Entry 8Y96 (X-ray diffraction, 2.84 A resolution); this record covers chains A and B of the 4 polymer chains in the assembly.

== Chain A (and B) ==
Protein: DegT/DnrJ/EryC1/StrS family aminotransferase
Source organism: Serratia sp. ATCC 39006
Notes: chain B of this document is another copy of the same molecule, construct and numbering; everything in this record applies to it too
UniProt: A0A2I5TIB4 (A0A2I5TIB4_SERS3); numbering as in UniProt (aligned over 1-437)
Sequence (443 residues; numbered 1 to 443; the number before each row is that of its first residue):
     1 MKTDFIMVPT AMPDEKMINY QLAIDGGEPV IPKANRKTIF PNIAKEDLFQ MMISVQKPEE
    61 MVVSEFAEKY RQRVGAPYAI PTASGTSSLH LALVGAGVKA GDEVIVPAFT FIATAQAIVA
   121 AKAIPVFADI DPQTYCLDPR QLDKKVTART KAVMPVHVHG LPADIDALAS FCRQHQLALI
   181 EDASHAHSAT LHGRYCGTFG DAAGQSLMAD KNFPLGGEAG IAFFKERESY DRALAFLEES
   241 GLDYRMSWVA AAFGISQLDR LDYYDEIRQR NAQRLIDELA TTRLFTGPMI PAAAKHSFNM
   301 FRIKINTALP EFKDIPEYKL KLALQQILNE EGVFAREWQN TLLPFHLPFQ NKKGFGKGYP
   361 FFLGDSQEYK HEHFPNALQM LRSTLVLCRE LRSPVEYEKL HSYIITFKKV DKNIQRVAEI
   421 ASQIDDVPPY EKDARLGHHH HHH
Unresolved in the structure: 429-443 (chain B: 428-443)
Construct notes: expression tag (438-443)

== Chain A / chain B interface ==
Pairs across the interface - 45 pairs, chain A then chain B:
  Met1(A) with Glu46(B); Phe49(B), hydrophobic
  Thr3(A) with Lys45(B); Glu46(B), hydrogen bond
  Asp4(A) with Lys45(B), salt bridge
  Phe5(A) with Glu46(B); Arg260(B); Tyr263(B), hydrophobic
  Ile6(A) with Tyr263(B)
  Met7(A) with Asp259(B); Tyr263(B)
  Pro9(A) with Tyr263(B); Glu266(B); Ile267(B), hydrophobic; Arg270(B)
  Thr10(A) with Arg270(B)
  Ala11(A) with Arg270(B)
  Met12(A) with Tyr397(B), hydrophobic
  Ile43(A) with Lys45(B)
  Lys45(A) with Asp4(B), salt bridge; Ile43(B); Leu48(B)
  Glu46(A) with Met1(B); Thr3(B), hydrogen bond; Phe5(B)
  Leu48(A) with Lys45(B); Leu48(B), hydrophobic
  Phe49(A) with Met1(B), hydrophobic
  Asp259(A) with Met7(B)
  Arg260(A) with Phe5(B); Met7(B)
  Tyr263(A) with Phe5(B), hydrophobic; Ile6(B); Met7(B); Pro9(B)
  Tyr264(A) with Phe5(B)
  Glu266(A) with Pro9(B)
  Ile267(A) with Pro9(B), hydrophobic
  Arg270(A) with Pro9(B); Thr10(B); Ala11(B)
  Tyr397(A) with Met12(B), hydrophobic; Tyr397(B), hydrophobic; Glu398(B)
  Glu398(A) with Tyr397(B)
Also at the interface, not in a pair above, chain A (27 interface residues in all): Val8, Ala44, Gln50
Also at the interface, not in a pair above, chain B (27 interface residues in all): Val8, Ala44, Asp262, Tyr264

== Summary ==
The chain A/chain B interface involves 27 residues from each chain; the contacts include 2 hydrogen bonds and
2 salt bridges. Among the polar pairs are Asp4(A)-Lys45(B) and Thr3(A)-Glu46(B).
Both chains are DegT/DnrJ/EryC1/StrS family aminotransferase (Serratia sp. ATCC 39006). Entry 8Y96 (Crystal
structure of a heterooligomeric aminotransferase from Serratia sp. ATCC 39006) was determined by X-ray
diffraction together with 8Y97 and 8Y98 from the same study.
